PDB entry 5HIZ | X-ray diffraction, 2.90 A resolution | chains A and B

== Chain A (and B) ==
Molecule: Non-structural protein 9
Source organism: Porcine epidemic diarrhea virus CV777
Notes: chain B of this document is another copy of the same molecule, construct and numbering; everything in this record applies to it too
UniProt: P0C6Y4 (R1AB_PEDV7); residues 1-108 here correspond to UniProt positions 3858-3965 (UniProt number = residue number + 3857)
Chain sequence (114 residues; numbered 1 to 114; the number before each row is that of its first residue):
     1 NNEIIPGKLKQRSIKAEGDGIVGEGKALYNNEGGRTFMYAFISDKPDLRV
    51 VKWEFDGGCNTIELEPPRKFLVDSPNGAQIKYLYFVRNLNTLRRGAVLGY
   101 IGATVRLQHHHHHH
Disordered / not traced: 1-6, 54-56, 106-114
Differences from the reference sequence: expression tag (109-114)
UniProt features mapped onto this chain:
  - site: Gln108 (Cleavage)
Reported in the primary citation:
  - self-association interface (contacts with another copy of this molecule); pairs are residue here / residue on that copy: Cys59-Cys59 (disulfide), Cys59-Thr61 (hydrogen bond), Asn60-Thr61 (backbone contact), Gly95-Gly95 (hydrophobic contact), Lys52, Asn60, Thr61, Gly99
  - mutagenesis - K10A, C59A (2.7-fold), R68A/K69A, G95E/G99E/G102E (14-fold), R106A (2.7-fold): decreased binding to ssDNA
  - mutagenesis - C59A (12.2 kDa): abolished binding to Non-structural protein 9 (chain A)

== Chain A / chain B interface ==
Pairs across the interface - 22 pairs, chain A then chain B:
  Gly7(A) - Leu98(B)
  Gly7(A) - Gly99(B)
  Gly7(A) - Gly102(B)
  Lys8(A) - Gly102(B)  hydrogen bond (side chain-backbone)
  Lys8(A) - Val105(B)
  Thr91(A) - Leu92(B)
  Leu92(A) - Gly95(B)
  Gly95(A) - Leu92(B)
  Gly95(A) - Gly95(B)
  Gly95(A) - Ala96(B)
  Ala96(A) - Gly95(B)  hydrogen bond (backbone-backbone)
  Ala96(A) - Ala96(B)
  Ala96(A) - Gly99(B)
  Leu98(A) - Gly7(B)
  Gly99(A) - Gly7(B)
  Gly99(A) - Ala96(B)
  Gly99(A) - Gly99(B)
  Gly99(A) - Tyr100(B)
  Tyr100(A) - Gly99(B)
  Tyr100(A) - Tyr100(B)
  Gly102(A) - Lys8(B)
  Ala103(A) - Ala103(B)  hydrophobic
Other interface residues (no listed pair), chain A (12 interface residues in all): Arg94
Other interface residues (no listed pair), chain B (12 interface residues in all): Thr91
Inter-chain disulfides: Cys59(A)-Cys59(B)

== Summary ==
The chain A/chain B interface involves 12 residues from each chain; the contacts include 1 disulfide bond and
2 hydrogen bonds. Among the polar pairs are Lys8(A)-Gly102(B) and Ala96(A)-Gly95(B). The paper reports that
K10A, C59A and R68A/K69A of chain A, among others, reduce binding to ssDNA; a self-association interface
involving Lys52(A), Cys59(A) and Asn60(A) among others; 5 substitutions were tested in all.
Both chains are Non-structural protein 9 (Porcine epidemic diarrhea virus CV777). Entry 5HIZ (The structure of
PEDV NSP9) was determined by X-ray diffraction together with 5YM6, 5YM8 and 5HIY from the same study.
